Entry 5ZLL (X-ray diffraction, 2.60 A resolution); this record covers chain A.

[Chain A]
Protein: Spore coat protein A
From: Bacillus subtilis subsp. subtilis str. 168
UniProtKB: P07788 (COTA_BACSU); residue numbers follow UniProt; this construct covers 1-513
Sequence (513 residues; row label = number of the first residue in the row):
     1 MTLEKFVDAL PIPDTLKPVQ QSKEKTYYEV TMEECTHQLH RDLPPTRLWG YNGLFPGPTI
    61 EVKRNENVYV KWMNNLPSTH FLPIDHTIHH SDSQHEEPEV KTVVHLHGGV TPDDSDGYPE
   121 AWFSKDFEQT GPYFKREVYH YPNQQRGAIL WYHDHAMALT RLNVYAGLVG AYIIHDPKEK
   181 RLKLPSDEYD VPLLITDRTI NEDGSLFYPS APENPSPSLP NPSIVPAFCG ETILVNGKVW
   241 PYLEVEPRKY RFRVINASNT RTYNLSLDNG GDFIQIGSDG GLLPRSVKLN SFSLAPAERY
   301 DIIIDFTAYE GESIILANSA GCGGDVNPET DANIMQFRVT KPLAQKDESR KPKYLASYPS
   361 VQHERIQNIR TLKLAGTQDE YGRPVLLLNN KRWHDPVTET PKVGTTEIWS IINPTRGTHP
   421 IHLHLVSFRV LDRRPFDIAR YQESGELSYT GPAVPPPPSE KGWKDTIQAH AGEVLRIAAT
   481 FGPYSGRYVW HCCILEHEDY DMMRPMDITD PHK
Unresolved in the structure: 1, 92-94, 359-362, 512-513
Differences from the reference sequence: engineered mutation Cys493 (His in P07788)
Disulfide bonds: Cys229-Cys322
Metal / ion sites: Cu ion site 1: His105, His422; Cu ion site 2: His155, His424, His491; Cu ion site 3: His419, Cys492, His497
Swiss-Prot annotation at these positions:
  - binding site (Cu cation): His105, His107, His153, His155, His419, His422, His424, His491, Cys492, His497, Met502
  - site (Plays a crucial role in the protonation steps): Asp116, Glu498
  - mutagenesis: Asp116 (D116A: 5-fold decrease in catalytic efficiency with ABTS as substrate. 785-fold decrease in catalytic efficiency with 2,6-DMP as substrate ...), Arg146 (R146K: 357-fold decrease in catalytic efficiency with ABTS as substrate. 152-fold decrease in catalytic efficiency with SGZ as substrate), Leu386 (L386A: Slight decrease in catalytic efficiency. Shows minimal changes in the structure of the copper centers), Arg429 (R429K: 25-fold decrease in catalytic efficiency with ABTS as substrate. 30-fold decrease in catalytic efficiency with SGZ as substrate), Leu431 (L431F: Retains approximately 50% of the wild-type activity with both ABTS and SGZ), Arg476 (R476K: Retains approximately 20% of the wild-type activity with both ABTS and SGZ), Ala478 (A478F: Retains approximately 70% of the wild-type activity with both ABTS and SGZ), Thr480 (T480A: Retains approximately 60% of the wild-type activity with both ABTS and SGZ; T480F: Retains approximately 30% of the wild-type activity with SGZ but does not affect activity with ABTS), His491 (H491C: Decreases copper content. Strong decrease in catalytic efficiency with both ABTS and SGZ), Ile494 (I494A: Strong decrease in catalytic efficiency. Significant differences in both the type 1 and type 2 copper centers), His497 (H497A: Loss of laccase activity. Mutant fails to develop the dark brown phenotype typical of the wild type strain. Decreases copper content), Glu498 (E498D: 9-fold decrease in catalytic efficiency with ABTS as substrate. 26-fold decrease in catalytic efficiency with 2,6-DMP as substrate; E498L: Almost loss of laccase activity ...), 1 further mutagenesis entry in UniProt

[In short]
His105 and His422 coordinate Cu ion site 1. His155, His424 and His491 form the Cu ion site 2. Curated
annotation (UniProt) lists 11 Cu cation-binding residues and 13 mutagenesis sites.
Chain A is Spore coat protein A (Bacillus subtilis subsp. subtilis str. 168); the structure, Mutation in the
trinuclear site of CotA-laccase: H493C mutant, PH 8.0, was determined by X-ray diffraction, deposited together
with 5ZLJ, 5ZLK and 5ZLM.
